Entry 4TPN (X-ray diffraction, 1.18 A resolution); this record covers chain A.

# Chain A
Molecule: Putative P450-like protein
From: Streptomyces scabies
UniProtKB: C9ZDC6 (C9ZDC6_STRSW); numbering as in UniProt (aligned over 1-406)
Sequence (406 residues; numbered 1 to 406; the number before each row is that of its first residue):
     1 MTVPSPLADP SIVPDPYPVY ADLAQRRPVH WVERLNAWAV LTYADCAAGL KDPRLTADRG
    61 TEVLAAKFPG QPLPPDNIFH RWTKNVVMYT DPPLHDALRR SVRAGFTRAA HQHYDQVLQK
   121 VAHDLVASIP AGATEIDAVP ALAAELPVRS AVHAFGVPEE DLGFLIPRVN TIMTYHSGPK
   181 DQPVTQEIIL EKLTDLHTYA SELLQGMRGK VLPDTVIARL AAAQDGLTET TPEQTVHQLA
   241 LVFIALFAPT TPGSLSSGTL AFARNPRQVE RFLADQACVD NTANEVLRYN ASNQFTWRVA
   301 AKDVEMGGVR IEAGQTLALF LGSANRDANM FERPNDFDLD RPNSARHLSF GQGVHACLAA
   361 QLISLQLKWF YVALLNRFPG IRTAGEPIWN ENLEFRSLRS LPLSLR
Unresolved in the structure: 61-72, 176-183
Ion coordination: heme Fe near C357 (its only coordinating residue here)
Small-molecule neighbours: heme (HEM): L50, V87, M88, H95, R99, F155, L241, V242, A245, L246, T250, T251, S254, L287, S292, N293, T296, R298, L321, S349, F350, G351, V354, H355, A356, C357, L358, A359, I363
Reported in the primary citation:
  - conformationally variable residues (order/disorder transition): T61 to P72

# In short
Ligands of chain A: heme. From the paper: conformational variability at T61.
Chain A is Putative P450-like protein (Streptomyces scabies); the structure, High-resolution structure of TxtE
in the absence of substrate, was determined by X-ray diffraction together with 4TPO from the same study.
